8HRD - chains O and P of the 5 polymer chains in the assembly; structure by X-ray diffraction, 2.86 A resolution.

Chain O:
Name: IMCAS74 Fab heavy chain
Organism: Homo sapiens
Notes: antibody fragment or engineered binder
Amino-acid sequence (235 residues; numbered 1 to 235; the number before each row is that of its first residue):
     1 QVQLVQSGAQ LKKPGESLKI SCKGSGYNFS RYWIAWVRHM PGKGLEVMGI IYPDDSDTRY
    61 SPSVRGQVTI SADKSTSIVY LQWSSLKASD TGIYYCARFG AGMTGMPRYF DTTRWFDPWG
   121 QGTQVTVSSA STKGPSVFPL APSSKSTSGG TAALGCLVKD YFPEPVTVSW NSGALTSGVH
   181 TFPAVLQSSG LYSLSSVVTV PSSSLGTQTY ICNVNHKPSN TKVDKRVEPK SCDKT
Unresolved in the structure: 231-235
Cystine bridges: Cys22-Cys96, Cys156-Cys212

Chain P:
Name: IMCAS74 Fab light chain
Organism: Homo sapiens
Notes: antibody fragment or engineered binder
Amino-acid sequence (217 residues; each row starts with the number of its first residue; numbering starts at 0):
     0 DQSVLTQPPS VSGAPGQRVT ISCLGGSSNI GAGYDVHWYQ HLPGAAPKLL ISGNSNRPSG
    60 VPARFSGSKS GTSASLAITG LQAEDEADYY CQSYDNDLSQ VFGGGTKLTV LGQPKAAPSV
   120 TLFPPSSEEL QANKATLVCL ISDFYPGAVT VAWKADSSPV KAGVETTTPS KQSNNKYAAS
   180 SYLSLTPEQW KSHRSYSCQV THEGSTVEKT VAPTECS
Unresolved in the structure: 0, 214-216
Cystine bridges: Cys22-Cys90, Cys138-Cys197

Chain O / chain P interface:
Contacting residue pairs (67):
  His39(O) with Tyr89(P)
  Gly44(O) with Tyr89(P)
  Leu45(O) with Pro46(P), hydrophobic; Tyr89(P); Phe101(P)
  Ile50(O) with Gln99(P)
  Tyr95(O) with His40(P), hydrogen bond; Ala44(P); Ala45(P), hydrophobic; Pro46(P)
  Phe99(O) with Gln99(P)
  Thr112(O) with Tyr93(P); Gln99(P)
  Thr113(O) with Tyr33(P); His36(P), hydrogen bond (backbone-side chain)
  Arg114(O) with His36(P); Gln91(P); Gln99(P)
  Trp115(O) with His36(P); Tyr38(P); Leu48(P); Ser51(P)
  Phe116(O) with Tyr38(P), hydrogen bond (backbone-side chain); Gln91(P); Gln99(P); Phe101(P), hydrophobic
  Asp117(O) with Leu48(P)
  Trp119(O) with Tyr38(P), hydrophobic; Pro46(P); Phe101(P), hydrophobic
  Gly120(O) with Ala45(P)
  Phe138(O) with Ser125(P); Glu128(P)
  Pro139(O) with Ser125(P); Glu127(P)
  Leu140(O) with Phe122(P), hydrophobic
  Ala141(O) with Phe122(P)
  Ser143(O) with Leu121(P), hydrogen bond (side chain-backbone); Phe122(P)
  Ser144(O) with Thr120(P); Lys208(P), hydrogen bond (backbone-side chain)
  Lys145(O) with Thr120(P); Lys208(P), hydrogen bond (backbone-side chain)
  Ala153(O) with Phe122(P)
  Leu157(O) with Tyr181(P), hydrophobic
  Lys159(O) with Glu128(P), salt bridge; Lys133(P); Thr135(P), hydrogen bond
  His180(O) with Gln171(P), hydrogen bond; Ala177(P)
  Phe182(O) with Leu139(P), hydrophobic; Ile140(P); Ala177(P), hydrophobic; Ala178(P)
  Pro183(O) with Ser169(P); Ser179(P)
  Ala184(O) with Thr166(P)
  Val185(O) with Glu164(P); Thr166(P); Tyr181(P), hydrophobic
  Leu186(O) with Glu164(P)
  Leu194(O) with Tyr181(P)
  Ser195(O) with Val137(P); Tyr181(P), hydrogen bond
  Val197(O) with Phe122(P), hydrophobic; Leu139(P), hydrophobic
  Lys225(O) with Glu127(P), salt bridge
Interface residues without a listed pair, chain O (45 interface residues in all): Val37, Lys43, Glu46, Val47, Asp111, Gln121, Val137, Leu154, Gln187, Ser188, Ser193
Interface residues without a listed pair, chain P (39 interface residues in all): Gly103, Ser118, Val119, Ser141, Thr165

In short:
The interface between chain O and chain P involves 45 residues on one side and 39 on the other, with 9
hydrogen bonds and 2 salt bridges. Among the polar pairs are Lys159(O)-Glu128(P), Lys225(O)-Glu127(P) and
Tyr95(O)-His40(P).
Here chain O is IMCAS74 Fab heavy chain and chain P is IMCAS74 Fab light chain, both from Homo sapiens. Entry
8HRD (Crystal structure of the receptor binding domain of SARS-CoV-2 Delta variant in complex with IMCAS74 Fab
...) was determined by X-ray diffraction (same publication as 7Y3N and 7Y3O).
